PDB entry 9D3N | electron microscopy, 3.00 A resolution | chains C and D of the 10 polymer chains in the assembly

# Chain C
Name: Histone H2A type 2-A
From: Homo sapiens
UniProt: Q6FI13 (H2A2A_HUMAN); residues 16-106 here correspond to UniProt positions 17-107 (UniProt number = residue number + 1)
Amino-acid sequence (91 residues; each row starts with the number of its first residue):
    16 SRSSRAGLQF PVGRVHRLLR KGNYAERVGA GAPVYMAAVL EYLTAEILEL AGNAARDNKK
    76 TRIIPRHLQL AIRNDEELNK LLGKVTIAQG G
Reported in the primary citation:
  - conformationally variable residues (side-chain flip): R77

# Chain D
Name: Histone H2B type 1-M
From: Homo sapiens
UniProt: Q99879 (H2B1M_HUMAN); residues 36-124 here correspond to UniProt positions 37-125 (UniProt number = residue number + 1)
Amino-acid sequence (89 residues; each row starts with the number of its first residue):
    36 SYSVYVYKVL KQVHPDTGIS SKAMGIMNSF VNDIFERIAG EASRLAHYNK RSTITSREIQ
    96 TAVRLLLPGE LAKHAVSEGT KAVTKYTSS
Curated features (UniProtKB/Swiss-Prot):
  - modified residue: S36 (Phosphoserine), K43 (N6-(2-hydroxyisobutyryl)lysine), K46 (N6-(2-hydroxyisobutyryl)lysine), K57 (N6,N6-dimethyllysine), R79 (Dimethylated arginine), K85 (N6,N6,N6-trimethyllysine), R86 (Omega-N-methylarginine), R92 (Omega-N-methylarginine), K108 (N6-(2-hydroxyisobutyryl)lysine), T115 (Phosphothreonine), K116 (N6-(2-hydroxyisobutyryl)lysine), K120 (N6-(2-hydroxyisobutyryl)lysine)
  - glycosylation: S112 (O-linked (GlcNAc) serine)
  - cross-link: K120 (Glycyl lysine isopeptide (Lys-Gly) (interchain with G-Cter in ubiquitin))

# Interface between chain C and chain D
Residue-residue contacts (94):
  R17(C) - Y121(D)  hydrogen bond
  R20(C) - K120(D)
  R20(C) - S124(D)
  A21(C) - Y121(D)  hydrophobic
  L23(C) - E113(D)
  Q24(C) - Y40(D)
  Q24(C) - K43(D)
  Q24(C) - V44(D)
  Q24(C) - Q47(D)
  F25(C) - Y37(D)  hydrophobic
  F25(C) - V44(D)  hydrophobic
  P26(C) - Y40(D)  hydrophobic
  R29(C) - S36(D)  hydrogen bond (side chain-backbone)
  R29(C) - Y37(D)
  R29(C) - Y40(D)  hydrogen bond
  V30(C) - F70(D)  hydrophobic
  L33(C) - Y37(D)
  L33(C) - F70(D)  hydrophobic
  L34(C) - F70(D)
  Y39(C) - F70(D)
  Y39(C) - E71(D)
  Y39(C) - A74(D)
  Y39(C) - S78(D)  hydrogen bond (backbone-side chain)
  Y39(C) - I89(D)  hydrophobic
  A40(C) - I89(D)  hydrophobic
  E41(C) - S87(D)
  R42(C) - S87(D)  hydrogen bond (backbone-backbone)
  R42(C) - T88(D)  hydrogen bond
  R42(C) - I89(D)  hydrogen bond (backbone-backbone)
  V43(C) - I89(D)
  G44(C) - T88(D)
  G44(C) - I89(D)  hydrogen bond (backbone-backbone)
  A45(C) - Y121(D)
  G46(C) - V118(D)
  A47(C) - T90(D)
  A47(C) - I94(D)  hydrophobic
  V49(C) - A117(D)
  V49(C) - V118(D)  hydrophobic
  V49(C) - Y121(D)  hydrophobic
  Y50(C) - S91(D)
  Y50(C) - I94(D)  hydrophobic
  Y50(C) - Q95(D)  hydrogen bond
  Y50(C) - V111(D)  hydrogen bond (side chain-backbone)
  Y50(C) - G114(D)
  Y50(C) - T115(D)  hydrogen bond
  Y50(C) - V118(D)  hydrophobic
  M51(C) - F70(D)  hydrophobic
  M51(C) - I73(D)  hydrophobic
  M51(C) - A74(D)
  A53(C) - E113(D)
  A53(C) - G114(D)
  A53(C) - A117(D)  hydrophobic
  V54(C) - I73(D)  hydrophobic
  V54(C) - V98(D)  hydrophobic
  V54(C) - A110(D)
  L55(C) - V66(D)  hydrophobic
  L55(C) - I69(D)  hydrophobic
  Y57(C) - H109(D)
  L58(C) - I69(D)  hydrophobic
  L58(C) - L102(D)  hydrophobic
  T59(C) - M62(D)
  T59(C) - V66(D)
  A60(C) - V44(D)  hydrophobic
  I62(C) - F65(D)  hydrophobic
  L63(C) - V41(D)  hydrophobic
  L63(C) - L45(D)  hydrophobic
  L63(C) - H49(D)
  L63(C) - I54(D)  hydrophobic
  L63(C) - M62(D)  hydrophobic
  E64(C) - V48(D)
  E64(C) - H49(D)
  G67(C) - H49(D)
  N68(C) - H49(D)
  T76(C) - T52(D)
  T76(C) - G53(D)
  R77(C) - S55(D)
  I78(C) - T52(D)
  I78(C) - G53(D)
  I78(C) - I54(D)
  I78(C) - S55(D)  hydrogen bond (backbone-backbone)
  I78(C) - A58(D)
  P80(C) - K57(D)
  P80(C) - I61(D)  hydrophobic
  L83(C) - A58(D)  hydrophobic
  L83(C) - I61(D)  hydrophobic
  E92(C) - P103(D)
  E92(C) - E105(D)
  E92(C) - L106(D)
  K95(C) - P103(D)
  L96(C) - R72(D)  hydrogen bond (backbone-side chain)
  L97(C) - F65(D)  hydrophobic
  I102(C) - I61(D)  hydrophobic
  A103(C) - I61(D)
  Q104(C) - K57(D)
Interface residues without a listed pair, chain C (52 interface residues in all): E56, E61, I79, L93, V100
Interface residues without a listed pair, chain D (54 interface residues in all): D68, G75, R86, L101

# Overview
52 residues of chain C and 54 residues of chain D are in contact, with 13 hydrogen bonds. Polar pairs include
R17(C)-Y121(D), R29(C)-S36(D) and R29(C)-Y40(D). From the paper: conformational variability at R77(C).
Chain C is Histone H2A type 2-A and chain D is Histone H2B type 1-M, both from Homo sapiens; the structure,
167-bp 5S rDNA nucleosome cross-linked with glutaraldehyde, was determined by electron microscopy, deposited
together with 9D3K, 9D3L, 9D3O, 9D3Q, 9D3R, 9D3S and 9D3T.
